Entry 6V8O (electron microscopy, 3.07 A resolution); this record covers chains E and L of the 22 polymer chains in the assembly.

Chain E:
Protein: Chromatin structure-remodeling complex subunit RSC7
From: Saccharomyces cerevisiae (strain ATCC 204508 / S288c)
UniProtKB: P32832 (RSC7_YEAST); residues 1-435 here = UniProt positions 1-435
Amino-acid sequence (435 residues; each row starts with the number of its first residue):
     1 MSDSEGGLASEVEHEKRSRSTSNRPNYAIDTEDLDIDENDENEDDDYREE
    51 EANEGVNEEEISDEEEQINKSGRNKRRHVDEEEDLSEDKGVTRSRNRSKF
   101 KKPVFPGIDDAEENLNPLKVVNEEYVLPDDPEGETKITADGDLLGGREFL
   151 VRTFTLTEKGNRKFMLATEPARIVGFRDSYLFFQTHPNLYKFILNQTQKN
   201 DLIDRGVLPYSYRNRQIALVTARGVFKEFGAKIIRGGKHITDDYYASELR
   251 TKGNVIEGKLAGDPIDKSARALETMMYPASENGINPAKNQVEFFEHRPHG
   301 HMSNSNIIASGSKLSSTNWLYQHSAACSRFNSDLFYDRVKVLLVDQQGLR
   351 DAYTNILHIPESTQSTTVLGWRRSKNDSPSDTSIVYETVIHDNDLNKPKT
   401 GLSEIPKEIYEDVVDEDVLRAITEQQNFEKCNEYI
Not modelled in the structure: 1-315
UniProt features mapped onto this chain:
  - modified residue: Ser-86 (Phosphoserine)

Chain L:
Protein: Chromatin structure-remodeling complex protein RSC8
From: Saccharomyces cerevisiae (strain ATCC 204508 / S288c)
UniProtKB: P43609 (RSC8_YEAST); numbering as in UniProt (aligned over 1-557)
Amino-acid sequence (557 residues; numbered 1 to 557; the number before each row is that of its first residue):
     1 MSDTEKDKDVPMVDSHEATEEPPTTSTNTPSFPHLAQEQAKEESATLGAE
    51 VAHKKINYEQEAQKLEEKALRFLAKQTHPVIIPSFASWFDISKIHEIEKR
   101 SNPDFFNDSSRFKTPKAYKDTRNFIINTYRLSPYEYLTITAVRRNVAMDV
   151 ASIVKIHAFLEKWGLINYQIDPRTKPSLIGPSFTGHFQVVLDTPQGLKPF
   201 LPENVIKQEVEGGDGAEPQVKKEFPVNLTIKKNVYDSAQDFNALQDESRN
   251 SRQIHKVYICHTCGNESINVRYHNLRARDTNLCSRCFQEGHFGANFQSSD
   301 FIRLENNGNSVKKNWSDQEMLLLLEGIEMYEDQWEKIADHVGGHKRVEDC
   351 IEKFLSLPIEDNYIREVVGSTLNGKGGDSRDGSVSGSKLMECVNDAVQTL
   401 LQGDDKLGKVSDKSREISEKYIEESQAIIQELVKLTMEKLESKFTKLCDL
   451 ETQLEMEKLKYVKESEKMLNDRLSLSKQILDLNKSLEELNVSKKLVLISE
   501 QVDSGIQLVEKDQEGDDEDGNTATGHGVKRVGKEGEEVGEGDSIAKLQPQ
   551 VYKPWSL
Not modelled in the structure: 1-57, 205-219, 305-311, 378-557

Interface between chain E and chain L:
Contacting residue pairs - 68 pairs, chain E then chain L:
  Thr-317(E) with Phe-72(L)
  Asn-318(E) with Phe-72(L)
  Leu-320(E) with Ala-69(L), hydrophobic; Leu-70(L), hydrophobic; Leu-73(L), hydrophobic
  Tyr-321(E) with Phe-72(L), hydrophobic; Leu-73(L); Gln-76(L)
  His-323(E) with Asn-145(L)
  Ser-324(E) with Thr-128(L); Leu-131(L)
  Ala-325(E) with Leu-131(L)
  Cys-327(E) with Ala-141(L), hydrogen bond (side chain-backbone); Asn-145(L), hydrogen bond
  Ser-328(E) with Ser-132(L), hydrogen bond
  Phe-330(E) with Arg-144(L)
  Asn-331(E) with Tyr-136(L), hydrogen bond (side chain-backbone); Leu-137(L); Thr-138(L)
  Ser-332(E) with Glu-135(L), hydrogen bond
  Leu-334(E) with Thr-140(L)
  Phe-335(E) with Arg-173(L); Thr-174(L)
  Arg-338(E) with Thr-174(L), hydrogen bond (side chain-backbone); Pro-176(L)
  Leu-357(E) with Gly-180(L); Pro-181(L)
  His-358(E) with Ile-179(L); Gly-180(L), hydrogen bond (side chain-backbone); Pro-181(L)
  Ile-359(E) with Leu-178(L); Ile-179(L); Gly-180(L), hydrogen bond (backbone-backbone)
  Pro-360(E) with Ser-177(L); Leu-178(L); Ile-179(L)
  Glu-361(E) with Ser-177(L), hydrogen bond (backbone-side chain); Leu-178(L), hydrogen bond (backbone-backbone)
  Ser-362(E) with Ser-177(L), hydrogen bond (backbone-side chain)
  Gln-364(E) with Ser-182(L); Phe-183(L), hydrogen bond (side chain-backbone)
  Ser-365(E) with Phe-183(L)
  Thr-366(E) with Phe-183(L)
  Val-368(E) with Phe-183(L), hydrophobic
  Trp-371(E) with Pro-202(L), hydrophobic
  Arg-373(E) with Glu-203(L)
  Tyr-386(E) with His-186(L), hydrogen bond (side chain-backbone); Phe-187(L), hydrogen bond (side chain-backbone); Gln-188(L)
  Pro-398(E) with Tyr-168(L)
  Thr-400(E) with Glu-161(L); Lys-162(L), hydrogen bond (side chain-backbone)
  Leu-402(E) with Phe-85(L), hydrophobic; Lys-162(L); Trp-163(L), hydrophobic
  Glu-404(E) with Lys-162(L), salt bridge
  Ile-405(E) with Lys-162(L)
  Ile-409(E) with Arg-100(L), hydrogen bond (backbone-side chain)
  Glu-411(E) with Arg-100(L), hydrogen bond (backbone-side chain)
  Val-413(E) with His-95(L); Arg-100(L)
  Val-418(E) with Phe-85(L); Ser-87(L); Trp-88(L)
  Ala-421(E) with Ser-84(L); Phe-85(L), hydrophobic
  Ile-422(E) with Phe-85(L), hydrophobic
  Gln-425(E) with Phe-85(L)
Other interface residues (no listed pair), chain E (49 interface residues in all): Trp-319, Leu-342, Leu-349, Ile-356, Thr-367, Ile-384, Gly-401, Glu-408, Tyr-410
Other interface residues (no listed pair), chain L (48 interface residues in all): Ile-97, Ser-101, Phe-124, Val-142, Lys-175, Gly-185, Leu-201

In short:
Chain E and chain L form an interface of 49 and 48 residues respectively; the contacts include 17 hydrogen
bonds and 1 salt bridge. Polar pairs include Glu-404(E)/Lys-162(L), Cys-327(E)/Ala-141(L) and
Cys-327(E)/Asn-145(L).
Here chain E is Chromatin structure-remodeling complex subunit RSC7 and chain L is Chromatin
structure-remodeling complex protein RSC8, both from Saccharomyces cerevisiae (strain ATCC 204508 / S288c).
Entry 6V8O (RSC core) was determined by electron microscopy (same publication as 6V92).
